8HY0 - chains F and J of the 16 polymer chains in the assembly; structure by electron microscopy, 3.10 A resolution.

[Chain F]
Name: Histone H4
From: Xenopus laevis
Reference sequence: A0A8J1LTD2 (A0A8J1LTD2_XENLA); residues 1-102 here correspond to UniProt positions 15-116 (UniProt number = residue number + 14)
Sequence (102 residues; row label = number of the first residue in the row):
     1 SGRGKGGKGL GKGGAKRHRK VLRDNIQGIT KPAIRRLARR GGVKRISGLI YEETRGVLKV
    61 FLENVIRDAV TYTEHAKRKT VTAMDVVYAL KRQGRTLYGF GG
Not modelled in the structure: 1-23

[Chain J]
Molecule: 352-nt DNA strand
Sequence (352 nucleotides; row label = number of the first residue in the row):
     1 ATCGCTGTTC AATACATGCA CAGGATGTAT ATATCTGACA CGTGCCTGGA GACTAGGGAG
    61 TAATCCCCTT GGCGGTTAAA ACGCGGGGGA CAGCGCGTAC GTGCGTTTAA GCGGTGCTAG
   121 AGCTGTCTAC GACCAATTGA GCGGCCTCGG CACCGGGATT CTCCAGTCTA GAACTGGCAG
   181 TACTTTCAAT ACATGCACAG GATGTATATA TCTGACACGT GCCTGGAGAC TAGGGAGTAA
   241 TCCCCTTGGC GGTTAAAACG CGGGGGACAG CGCGTACGTG CGTTTAAGCG GTGCTAGAGC
   301 TGTCTACGAC CAATTGAGCG GCCTCGGCAC CGGGATTCTC GATATCGAAT TC
Not modelled in the structure: 1-10, 181-352

[Interface between chain F and chain J]
Pairs across the interface (12; chain F residue first):
  Arg35(F) - DG101(J)  salt bridge to the phosphate
  Arg39(F) - DT102(J)  salt bridge to the phosphate
  Arg45(F) - DC100(J)  phosphate contact
  Arg45(F) - DG101(J)  phosphate contact
  Ile46(F) - DC100(J)  sugar contact
  Ile46(F) - DG101(J)  hydrogen bond to the phosphate
  Ser47(F) - DC100(J)  hydrogen bond to the phosphate
  Gly48(F) - DC100(J)  hydrogen bond to the phosphate
  Arg78(F) - DA121(J)  phosphate contact
  Lys79(F) - DG120(J)  phosphate contact
  Lys79(F) - DA121(J)  hydrogen bond to the phosphate
  Thr80(F) - DA121(J)  hydrogen bond to the phosphate
Interface residues without a listed pair, chain F (10 interface residues in all): Lys44
Interface residues without a listed pair, chain J (7 interface residues in all): DA99, DG122

[Overview]
Chain F and chain J form an interface of 10 and 7 residues respectively; the contacts include 5 hydrogen bonds
and 2 salt bridges. Polar contacts include Ile46(F)-DG101(J), Ser47(F)-DC100(J) and Gly48(F)-DC100(J).
Here chain F is Histone H4 (Xenopus laevis) and chain J is a 352-nt DNA strand. Entry 8HY0 (Composite cryo-EM
structure of the histone deacetylase complex Rpd3S in complex with nucleosome) was determined by electron
microscopy together with 8HXX, 8HXY, 8HXZ and 8JHO from the same study.
